Entry 5WJ9 (electron microscopy, 3.49 A resolution); this record covers chains A and D of the 4 polymer chains in the assembly.

Chain A (and D):
Molecule: Mucolipin-1
Source organism: Homo sapiens
Notes: chain D of this document is another copy of the same molecule, construct and numbering; everything in this record applies to it too
UniProt: Q9GZU1 (MCLN1_HUMAN); residues 1-580 here = UniProt positions 1-580
Chain sequence (580 residues; each row starts with the number of its first residue):
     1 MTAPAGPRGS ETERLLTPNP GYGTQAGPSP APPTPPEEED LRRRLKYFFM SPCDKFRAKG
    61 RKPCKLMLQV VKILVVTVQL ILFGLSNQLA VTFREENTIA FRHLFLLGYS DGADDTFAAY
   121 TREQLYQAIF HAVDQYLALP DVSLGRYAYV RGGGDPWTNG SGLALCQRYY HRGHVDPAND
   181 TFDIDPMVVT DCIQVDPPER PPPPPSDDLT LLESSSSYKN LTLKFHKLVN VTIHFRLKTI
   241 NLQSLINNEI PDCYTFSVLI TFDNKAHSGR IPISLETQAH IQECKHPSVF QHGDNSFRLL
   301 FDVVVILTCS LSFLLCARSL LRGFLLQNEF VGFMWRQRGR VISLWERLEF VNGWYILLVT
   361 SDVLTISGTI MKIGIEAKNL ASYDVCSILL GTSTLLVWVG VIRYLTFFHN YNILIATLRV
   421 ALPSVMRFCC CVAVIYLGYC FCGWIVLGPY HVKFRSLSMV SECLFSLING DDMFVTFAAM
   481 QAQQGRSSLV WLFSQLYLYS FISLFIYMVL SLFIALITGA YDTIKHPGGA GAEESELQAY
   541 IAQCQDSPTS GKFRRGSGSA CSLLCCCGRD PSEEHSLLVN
Unresolved in the structure: 1-37, 206-215, 527-580
Disulfide bonds: C166-C192, C253-C284
Residues lining bound ligands:
  - AQV (2-{2-oxo-2-[(4S)-2,2,4-trimethyl-3,4-dihydroquinolin-1(2H)-yl]ethyl}-1H-isoindole-1,3(2H)-dione), molecule 1: C429, V432, A433, Y436, S461, F465, I468, F513
  - AQV, molecule 2: Y499, S503, Y507
UniProt features mapped onto this chain:
  - region: R42 to K62 (Interaction with phosphoinositides), L107 to T121 (Extracellular/lumenal pore loop), C565 to C567 (Required for palmitoylation and association with membranes)
  - motif: E11 to L16 (Dileucine motif), N469 to F474 (Selectivity filter), E573 to L578 (Dileucine internalization motif)
  - modified residue (Phosphoserine): S10, S557, S559
  - glycosylation: N230 (N-linked (GlcNAc...) asparagine)
  - natural variant: L106 (L106P: In ML4), R172 to N580 (deletion: In ML4 and LECD), C192 to N580 (deletion: In LECD), T232 (T232P: In ML4 and LECD), L259 (L259P: In LECD; uncertain significance), Q291 to N580 (deletion: In LECD), V331 (V331L: In a breast cancer sample), Q337 to N580 (deletion: In LECD), D362 (D362Y: In ML4), R403 (R403C: In ML4), F408 (deletion: In ML4), W444 to N580 (deletion: In LECD; uncertain significance), 3 further natural variant entries in UniProt
  - mutagenesis: L15 to L16 (No effect on localization to lysosomes), L15 (L15A: Abolishes localization to lysosomes and leads to expression at the cell membrane; when associated with A-577), R42 to R44 (Reduces PtdIns(4,5)P2 sensitivity), R44 to K46 (Abolishes interaction with PDCD6 and decreases formation of aberrant endosomes upon overexpression), R44 (R44A: Abolishes interaction with PDCD6), L45 (L45A: Abolishes interaction with PDCD6), Y47 to F49 (Abolishes interaction with PDCD6), R61 to K62 (Reduces PtdIns(3,5)P2 sensitivity), Y109 (Y109G: Abolishes formation and extrusion of tubulo-vesicular structures and decreases lysosomal exocytosis when overexpressed), S110 (S110C: Modulates ion conduction; when associoated with C-112 and C-113), D111 (D111Q: Modulates inhibition by Ca(2+) at different pH levels but does not abolish channel inward rectification; when associated with Q-114 and Q-115), G112 (G112C: Modulates ion conduction; when associoated with C-110 and C-113), 11 further mutagenesis entries in UniProt
What the authors report for this chain:
  - binding site for AQV: C429, V432, Y436, F465, I468, Y499, Y507, F513
  - mutagenesis - C429G, F513A: unchanged expression
  - conformationally variable residues (helix shift, side-chain flip): F465, I468, N469, I514, T518
  - mutagenesis - C429G, Y436A, F465A, Y499A, F513A: abolished signaling in response to ML-SA1
  - mutagenesis - Y436A, F465A, Y499A: abolished signaling in response to PtdIns(3,5)P2
  - mutagenesis - C429G, F513A: unchanged signaling in response to PtdIns(3,5)P2
  - disease-associated variants - T232P, D362Y: decreased localization (citing earlier work)

Interface between chain A and chain D:
Residue-residue contacts - 127 pairs, chain A then chain D:
  T77(A) with F441(D)
  L80(A) with F441(D); I445(D), hydrophobic
  I81(A) with F441(D), hydrophobic; W444(D), hydrophobic
  N87(A) with I445(D), hydrogen bond (side chain-backbone)
  Q88(A) with P449(D)
  V91(A) with P449(D); Y450(D)
  F93(A) with A266(D); H267(D)
  R94(A) with Y450(D), hydrogen bond
  E96(A) with S268(D); R270(D), salt bridge
  N97(A) with S268(D), hydrogen bond (side chain-backbone)
  I99(A) with Y120(D); R270(D)
  A100(A) with Y120(D), hydrophobic; S268(D); G269(D)
  H103(A) with Y120(D)
  L104(A) with Y120(D)
  D111(A) with T116(D); Y120(D), hydrogen bond
  P140(A) with R122(D), hydrogen bond (backbone-side chain)
  D141(A) with R122(D), hydrogen bond (backbone-side chain)
  V142(A) with T121(D); R122(D), hydrogen bond (backbone-backbone)
  S143(A) with R122(D), hydrogen bond (backbone-side chain)
  L144(A) with A119(D); Y120(D); T121(D); R122(D); L125(D), hydrophobic; F225(D); I271(D), hydrophobic
  G145(A) with G269(D)
  R146(A) with V175(D), hydrogen bond (side chain-backbone); P177(D); H226(D)
  Y147(A) with S268(D), hydrogen bond (side chain-backbone); G269(D)
  A148(A) with P177(D), hydrophobic
  K238(A) with P177(D), hydrogen bond (side chain-backbone)
  T239(A) with P177(D)
  I240(A) with V175(D), hydrophobic; D176(D); P177(D)
  L242(A) with Y170(D); V175(D), hydrophobic; I184(D), hydrophobic; H226(D); H267(D)
  Q243(A) with K265(D); A266(D); H267(D)
  I250(A) with F182(D), hydrophobic; I184(D)
  E276(A) with R486(D), salt bridge
  T277(A) with R486(D)
  C284(A) with F182(D)
  K285(A) with D180(D)
  H286(A) with F182(D); D183(D)
  V289(A) with I184(D); D185(D)
  D384(A) with V490(D)
  S387(A) with I445(D); V446(D)
  I388(A) with L489(D); F493(D), hydrophobic
  G391(A) with C442(D), hydrogen bond (backbone-side chain)
  T392(A) with F493(D)
  L395(A) with G438(D); Y439(D)
  W398(A) with V434(D); G438(D); F441(D)
  V399(A) with V434(D), hydrophobic; I435(D), hydrophobic
  V401(A) with V434(D), hydrophobic
  I402(A) with V434(D), hydrophobic; I435(D), hydrophobic
  L405(A) with C431(D), hydrophobic
  N410(A) with R427(D)
  Y411(A) with R427(D); C431(D), hydrophobic
  L414(A) with F428(D), hydrophobic; L512(D)
  I415(A) with C431(D), hydrophobic
  T417(A) with L512(D)
  K453(A) with F474(D)
  S458(A) with W491(D)
  M459(A) with F474(D); Q481(D)
  S461(A) with Y499(D), hydrogen bond (backbone-side chain)
  E462(A) with F477(D); Q481(D), hydrogen bond; Q495(D), hydrogen bond; Y499(D)
  C463(A) with F474(D), hydrophobic
  F465(A) with M473(D), hydrophobic; Y499(D), hydrophobic; I502(D), hydrophobic; Y507(D)
  S466(A) with M473(D); F474(D)
  I468(A) with Y507(D)
  N469(A) with M473(D), hydrogen bond; I502(D); I506(D); Y507(D), hydrogen bond
  G470(A) with G470(D)
  D471(A) with D471(D); D472(D), hydrogen bond (side chain-backbone); M473(D), hydrogen bond (side chain-backbone); F474(D), hydrogen bond (side chain-backbone)
  D472(A) with F474(D)
  L510(A) with Y507(D), hydrophobic
  F513(A) with Y507(D), hydrophobic
  I514(A) with S511(D)
  I517(A) with M508(D); S511(D); L512(D), hydrophobic
  T518(A) with S511(D)
  Y521(A) with A515(D), hydrophobic; L516(D)
Other interface residues (no listed pair), chain A (79 interface residues in all): G84, T98, N241, L245, V385, T394, L418, S456
Other interface residues (no listed pair), chain D (70 interface residues in all): A178, T181, P186, S424, C430, L437, V475, Q484, S487, S503

Summary:
The interface between chain A and chain D involves 79 residues on one side and 70 on the other, with 20
hydrogen bonds and 2 salt bridges. Among the polar pairs are E96(A)-R270(D), E276(A)-R486(D) and
N87(A)-I445(D). From the paper: a binding site for AQV at C429(A), V432(A) and Y436(A) among others; C429G,
Y436A and F465A of chain A, among others, abolish signaling in response to ML-SA1; 7 substitutions were tested
in all.
Both chains are Mucolipin-1 (Homo sapiens). Entry 5WJ9 (Human TRPML1 channel structure in agonist-bound open
conformation) was determined by electron microscopy together with 5WJ5 from the same study.
